Entry 6QAP (X-ray diffraction, 2.30 A resolution); this record covers chains A and D of the 4 polymer chains in the assembly.

[Chain A (and D)]
Name: 4-trimethylaminobutyraldehyde dehydrogenase
From: Homo sapiens
Notes: EC 1.2.1.47, 1.2.1.3, 1.2.1.19; chain D of this document is another copy of the same molecule, construct and numbering; everything in this record applies to it too
UniProt: P49189 (AL9A1_HUMAN); numbering as in UniProt (aligned over 1-494)
Amino-acid sequence (508 residues; numbered -13 to 494; the number before each row is that of its first residue; numbers below 1 keep their minus sign (Met-13 is residue -13)):
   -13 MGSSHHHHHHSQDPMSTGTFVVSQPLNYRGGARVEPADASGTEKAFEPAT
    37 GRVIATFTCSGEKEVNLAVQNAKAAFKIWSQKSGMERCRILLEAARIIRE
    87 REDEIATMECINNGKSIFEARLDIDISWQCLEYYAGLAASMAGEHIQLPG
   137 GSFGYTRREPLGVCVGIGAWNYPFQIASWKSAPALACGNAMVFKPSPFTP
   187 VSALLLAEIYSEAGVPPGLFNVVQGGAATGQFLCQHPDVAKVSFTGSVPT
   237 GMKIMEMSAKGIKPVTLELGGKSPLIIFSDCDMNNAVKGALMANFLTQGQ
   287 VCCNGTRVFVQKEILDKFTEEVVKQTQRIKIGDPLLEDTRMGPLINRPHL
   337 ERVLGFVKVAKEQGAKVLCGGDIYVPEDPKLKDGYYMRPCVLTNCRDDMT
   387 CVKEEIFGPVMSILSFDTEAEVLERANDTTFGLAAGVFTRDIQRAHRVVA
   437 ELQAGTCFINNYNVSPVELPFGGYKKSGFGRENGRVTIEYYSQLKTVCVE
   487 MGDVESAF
Disordered / not traced: -13 to -1, 232-256 (chain D: -13 to -1, 232-255)
Construct notes: initiating methionine (-13); expression tag (-12 to 0)
Reported in the primary citation:
  - conformationally variable residues (loop rearrangement, order/disorder transition): Gly232 to Gly256, Asn449 to Gly470
  - catalytic residues: Glu254 (by similarity / conservation)

[How chain A and chain D interact]
Pairs across the interface (32; chain A residue first):
  Ser69(A) - Lys462(D)
  Met71(A) - Gln115(D)
  Leu78(A) - Glu118(D)
  Arg85(A) - Arg75(D)
  Trp114(A) - Arg75(D)
  Gln115(A) - Met71(D)
  Glu118(A) - Arg75(D)  salt bridge
  Glu118(A) - Leu78(D)
  Tyr119(A) - Ser126(D)
  Leu123(A) - Arg467(D)
  Ala125(A) - Gly464(D)
  Ser126(A) - Tyr119(D)
  Ser126(A) - Gly466(D)
  Ser126(A) - Arg467(D)  hydrogen bond
  Met127(A) - Arg467(D)
  Ala128(A) - Arg467(D)  hydrogen bond (backbone-side chain)
  Phe139(A) - His432(D)
  Ile428(A) - Met487(D)  hydrophobic
  Gln429(A) - Met487(D)
  His432(A) - Phe139(D)
  His432(A) - Met487(D)
  Lys462(A) - Ser69(D)
  Lys462(A) - Glu72(D)  salt bridge
  Gly464(A) - Met71(D)
  Gly464(A) - Ala125(D)
  Gly466(A) - Ser126(D)
  Arg467(A) - Leu123(D)  hydrogen bond (side chain-backbone)
  Arg467(A) - Ser126(D)  hydrogen bond (side chain-backbone)
  Arg467(A) - Met127(D)
  Arg467(A) - Arg467(D)
  Met487(A) - Gln429(D)
  Met487(A) - His432(D)
Interface residues without a listed pair, chain A (24 interface residues in all): Lys461, Phe465
Interface residues without a listed pair, chain D (24 interface residues in all): Ala128, Ile428, Lys461, Phe465

[Summary]
Chain A and chain D each contribute 24 residues to their interface, with 4 hydrogen bonds and 2 salt bridges.
Among the polar pairs are Glu118(A)-Arg75(D), Lys462(A)-Glu72(D) and Ser126(A)-Arg467(D). From the paper: the
catalytic residue Glu254(A); conformational variability at Gly232(A) and Asn449(A).
Chain A and chain D are both 4-trimethylaminobutyraldehyde dehydrogenase (Homo sapiens); the structure,
Structure of the human aldehyde dehydrogenase 9A1 in C2 space group, was determined by X-ray diffraction
together with 6QAK and 6QAO from the same study.
